6S3L - chains H and K of the 11 polymer chains in the assembly; structure by electron microscopy, 3.20 A resolution.

Chain H:
Protein: Flagellar biosynthetic protein FliQ
From: Vibrio mimicus CAIM 602
Reference sequence: A0A1D8S9F5 (A0A1D8S9F5_VIBMI); residue numbers follow UniProt; this construct covers 1-89
Sequence (89 residues; each row starts with the number of its first residue):
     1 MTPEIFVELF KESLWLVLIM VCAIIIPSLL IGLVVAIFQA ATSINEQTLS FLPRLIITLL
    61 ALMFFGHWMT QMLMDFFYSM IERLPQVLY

Chain K:
Protein: Flagellar biosynthetic protein FlhB
From: Vibrio mimicus CAIM 602
Reference sequence: A0A1D8S9F8 (A0A1D8S9F8_VIBMI); residues 1-376 here = UniProt positions 1-376
Sequence (415 residues; numbered 1 to 415; the number before each row is that of its first residue):
     1 MAESDGQERT EEATPRRLQQ AKEKGQVARS KELASVSVLV VGAVSLMWFG EALAQGLFTA
    61 MQRLFSLDRE EIFDIGKLFD IIGGSLVNLL LPLLMILITL FIAALIGAAG VGGINFSAEA
   121 AMPKLSKMNP LSGFKRMFGL QSWVELLKSI LKVMLVAGVA FYLIEASQKD LFQLSLDVYP
   181 QNIFHALDIL LNFVLLISCS LLVVVAIDIP FQIWQHANQL KMTKQEVKDE YKDTEGKPEV
   241 KGRIRMLQRE AAQRRMMAAL PQADVIITNP EHFSVALRYK QNTDKAPVVI AKGVDHMALK
   301 IREIAREYDI AIVPAPPLAR ALYHTTELEQ QIPDGLFVAV AQVLAFVFQL KQYRRKGGQR
   361 PKLNEENMPI PPDMRYENLY FQGQFGSWSH PQFEKGGGSG GGSGGGSWSH PQFEK
Unresolved in the structure: 1-28, 222-415
Sequence notes: expression tag (377-415)

Interface between chain H and chain K:
Pairs across the interface (9):
  Ala40(H) - Arg136(K)
  Ala40(H) - Met137(K)  hydrophobic
  Ala41(H) - Asn129(K)
  Ala41(H) - Pro130(K)
  Ala41(H) - Gly133(K)
  Ala41(H) - Phe134(K)  hydrophobic
  Thr42(H) - Met128(K)
  Ser43(H) - Lys127(K)
  Ser43(H) - Arg136(K)
Also at the interface, not in a pair above, chain H (5 interface residues in all): Ile37

Summary:
5 residues of chain H face 8 of chain K across their interface.
Chain H is Flagellar biosynthetic protein FliQ and chain K is Flagellar biosynthetic protein FlhB, both from
Vibrio mimicus CAIM 602; the structure, Structure of the core of the flagellar export apparatus from Vibrio
mimicus, the FliPQR-FlhB complex, was determined by electron microscopy, deposited together with 6S3R and
6S3S.
